Entry 3QJS (X-ray diffraction, 2.80 A resolution); this record covers chains B and C of the 3 polymer chains in the assembly.

Chain B:
Protein: Cytochrome c oxidase subunit 2
From: Thermus thermophilus
Notes: EC 1.9.3.1
Reference sequence: Q5SJ80 (COX2_THET8); numbering as in UniProt (aligned over 1-168)
Amino-acid sequence (168 residues; each row starts with the number of its first residue):
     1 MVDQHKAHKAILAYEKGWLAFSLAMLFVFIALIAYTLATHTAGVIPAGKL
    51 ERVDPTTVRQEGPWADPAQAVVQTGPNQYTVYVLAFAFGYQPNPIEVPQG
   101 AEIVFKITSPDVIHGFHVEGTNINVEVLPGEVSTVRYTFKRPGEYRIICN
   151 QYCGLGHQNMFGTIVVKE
Disordered / not traced: 1-2
Construct notes: conflict Gln4 (Glu in Q5SJ80)
UniProt features mapped onto this chain:
  - binding site (Cu cation): His114, Cys149, Cys153, His157
Ion coordination: dinuclear copper ion: His114, Cys149, Gln151, Cys153, His157, Met160

Chain C:
Protein: Cytochrome c oxidase polypeptide 2A
From: Thermus thermophilus
Notes: EC 1.9.3.1
Reference sequence: P82543 (COXA_THET8); residues 1-34 here = UniProt positions 1-34
Amino-acid sequence (34 residues; each row starts with the number of its first residue):
     1 MEEKPKGALAVILVLTLTILVFWLGVYAVFFARG
Disordered / not traced: 1
UniProt features mapped onto this chain:
  - modified residue: Met1 (N-formylmethionine)
Small-molecule neighbours: heme-as (HAS): Val11, Leu15, Ile19

How chain B and chain C interact:
Contacting residue pairs (32):
  Asp3(B) with Glu2(C), hydrogen bond (side chain-backbone)
  Lys6(B) with Glu2(C), hydrogen bond (side chain-backbone); Glu3(C), salt bridge
  Tyr14(B) with Lys4(C); Pro5(C); Leu9(C), hydrophobic
  Trp18(B) with Ile12(C), hydrophobic; Thr16(C)
  Phe21(B) with Thr16(C)
  Met25(B) with Ile19(C), hydrophobic; Leu20(C), hydrophobic
  Phe29(B) with Ile19(C), hydrophobic; Leu20(C), hydrophobic; Trp23(C)
  Leu32(B) with Trp23(C), hydrophobic; Tyr27(C), hydrogen bond (backbone-side chain)
  Tyr35(B) with Tyr27(C)
  Thr36(B) with Tyr27(C); Phe30(C); Phe31(C)
  His40(B) with Gly34(C)
  Thr41(B) with Phe30(C); Phe31(C); Gly34(C)
  Gly120(B) with Arg33(C)
  Thr121(B) with Arg33(C)
  Asn122(B) with Phe30(C); Arg33(C), hydrogen bond (backbone-backbone); Gly34(C)
  Tyr137(B) with Arg33(C), hydrogen bond (side chain-backbone); Gly34(C)
  Lys140(B) with Gly34(C), hydrogen bond (side chain-backbone)
Other interface residues (no listed pair), chain B (21 interface residues in all): Ala7, Ala10, Ile33, Arg141
Other interface residues (no listed pair), chain C (18 interface residues in all): Leu15, Leu24, Ala32

Overview:
21 residues of chain B face 18 of chain C across their interface, with 6 hydrogen bonds and 1 salt bridge.
Among the polar pairs are Lys6(B)-Glu3(C), Asp3(B)-Glu2(C) and Lys6(B)-Glu2(C). Chain C binds heme-as. From
UniProt: 4 Cu cation-binding residues on chain B.
Chain B is Cytochrome c oxidase subunit 2 and chain C is Cytochrome c oxidase polypeptide 2A, both from
Thermus thermophilus; the structure, The structure of and photolytic induced changes of carbon monoxide
binding to the cytochrome ba3-oxidase from ..., was determined by X-ray diffraction, deposited together with
3QJQ, 3QJR, 3QJT, 3QJU and 3QJV.
